2B1X - chains B and F of the 6 polymer chains in the assembly; structure by X-ray diffraction, 2.00 A resolution.

# Chain B (and F)
Protein: naphthalene dioxygenase small subunit
From: Rhodococcus sp
Notes: EC 1.14.12.12; chain F of this document is another copy of the same molecule, construct and numbering; everything in this record applies to it too
UniProt: Q9WVZ0 (Q9WVZ0_9NOCA); residues 508-679 here correspond to UniProt positions 1-172 (UniProt number = residue number - 507)
Sequence (172 residues; row label = number of the first residue in the row):
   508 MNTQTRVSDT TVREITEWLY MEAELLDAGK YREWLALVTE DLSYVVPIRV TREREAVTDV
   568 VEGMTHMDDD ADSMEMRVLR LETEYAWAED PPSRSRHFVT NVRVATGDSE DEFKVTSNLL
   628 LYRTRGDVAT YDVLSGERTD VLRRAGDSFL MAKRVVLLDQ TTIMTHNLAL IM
Disordered / not traced: 508-512

# How chain B and chain F interact
Contacting residue pairs (51; chain B residue first):
  Ser515(B) - Arg520(F)
  Asp516(B) - Arg520(F)  salt bridge
  Val519(B) - Arg520(F)
  Arg556(B) - Arg601(F)
  Thr558(B) - Pro598(F)
  Thr558(B) - Arg601(F)  hydrogen bond
  Thr558(B) - Gly633(F)  hydrogen bond (side chain-backbone)
  Thr558(B) - Asp634(F)
  Arg559(B) - Pro598(F)
  Arg559(B) - Pro599(F)
  Glu560(B) - Asp597(F)
  Arg561(B) - Gly536(F)
  Arg561(B) - Tyr538(F)
  Arg561(B) - Glu596(F)  hydrogen bond (side chain-backbone)
  Arg561(B) - Asp597(F)  hydrogen bond (backbone-side chain)
  Arg561(B) - Pro599(F)
  Thr607(B) - Phe605(F)
  Thr607(B) - Thr607(F)
  Asn608(B) - Tyr527(F)
  Asn608(B) - Ala530(F)
  Asn608(B) - His604(F)
  Asn608(B) - Phe605(F)
  Asn608(B) - Val606(F)  hydrogen bond (side chain-backbone)
  Val609(B) - Tyr527(F)
  Arg610(B) - Glu531(F)  salt bridge
  Asn625(B) - Arg603(F)  hydrogen bond
  Asn625(B) - His604(F)  hydrogen bond (side chain-backbone)
  Asn625(B) - Phe605(F)
  Leu626(B) - Phe605(F)
  Leu627(B) - Phe605(F)
  Tyr638(B) - Tyr638(F)
  Val640(B) - Tyr638(F)
  Ser642(B) - Arg603(F)
  Ser642(B) - Phe605(F)
  Ser642(B) - Tyr629(F)
  Gly643(B) - Arg603(F)
  Glu644(B) - Arg603(F)  salt bridge
  Asp666(B) - Arg601(F)
  Asp666(B) - Ser602(F)
  Asp666(B) - Arg603(F)  salt bridge
  Asp666(B) - Tyr629(F)
  Asp666(B) - Thr631(F)  hydrogen bond (backbone-side chain)
  Gln667(B) - Tyr629(F)  hydrogen bond
  Thr668(B) - Arg601(F)
  Thr668(B) - Gly633(F)  hydrogen bond (side chain-backbone)
  Thr668(B) - Asp634(F)
  Thr669(B) - Asp634(F)  hydrogen bond (side chain-backbone)
  Met671(B) - Tyr629(F)
  Met671(B) - Thr631(F)
  Met671(B) - Ala636(F)
  Met671(B) - Thr637(F)  hydrogen bond (side chain-backbone)
Other interface residues (no listed pair), chain B (27 interface residues in all): Val514, Glu562
Other interface residues (no listed pair), chain F (27 interface residues in all): Asp534, Leu588, Glu591

# In short
The chain B/chain F interface involves 27 residues from each chain, with 12 hydrogen bonds and 4 salt bridges.
Among the polar pairs are Asp516(B)-Arg520(F), Arg610(B)-Glu531(F) and Glu644(B)-Arg603(F).
Chain B and chain F are both naphthalene dioxygenase small subunit (Rhodococcus sp); the structure, Crystal
structure of naphthalene 1,2-dioxygenase from Rhodococcus sp, was determined by X-ray diffraction, deposited
together with 2B24.
